7CDL - chains C and K; structure by X-ray diffraction, 1.85 A resolution.

[Chain C]
Molecule: Methanol dehydrogenase protein, large subunit
From: Methylococcus capsulatus (strain ATCC 33009 / NCIMB 11132 / Bath)
Reference sequence: Q60AR6 (Q60AR6_METCA); residues 29-601 here = UniProt positions 29-601
Sequence (573 residues; numbered 29 to 601; the number before each row is that of its first residue):
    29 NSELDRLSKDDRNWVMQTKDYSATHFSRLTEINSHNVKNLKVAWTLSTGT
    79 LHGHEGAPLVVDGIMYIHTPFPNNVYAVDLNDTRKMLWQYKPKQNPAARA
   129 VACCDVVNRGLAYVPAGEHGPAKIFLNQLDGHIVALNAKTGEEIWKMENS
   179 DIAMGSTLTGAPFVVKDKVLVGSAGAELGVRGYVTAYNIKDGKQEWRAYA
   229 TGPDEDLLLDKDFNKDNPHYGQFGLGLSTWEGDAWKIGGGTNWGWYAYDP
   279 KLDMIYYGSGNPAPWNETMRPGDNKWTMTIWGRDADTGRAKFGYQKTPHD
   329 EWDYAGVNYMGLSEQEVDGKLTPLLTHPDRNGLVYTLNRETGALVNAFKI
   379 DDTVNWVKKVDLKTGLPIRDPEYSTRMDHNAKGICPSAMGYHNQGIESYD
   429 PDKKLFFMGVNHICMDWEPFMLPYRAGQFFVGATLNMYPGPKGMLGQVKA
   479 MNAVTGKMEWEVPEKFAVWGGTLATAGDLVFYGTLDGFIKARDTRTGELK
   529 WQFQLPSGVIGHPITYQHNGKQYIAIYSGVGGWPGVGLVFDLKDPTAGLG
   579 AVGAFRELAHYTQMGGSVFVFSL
Cystine bridges: C413-C442
Ion coordination: Ca2+: E205, N289, D331 (together with pyrroloquinoline quinone)
Residues lining bound ligands: pyrroloquinoline quinone (PQQ): E83, C131, C132, V135, R137, T187, A202, G203, A204, E205, T269, W271, N289, D331, A333, R358, A416, N421, Q422, W497, G560, W561, P562

[Chain K]
Molecule: Methanol dehydrogenase [cytochrome c] subunit 2
From: Methylococcus capsulatus (strain ATCC 33009 / NCIMB 11132 / Bath)
Notes: EC 1.1.2.7
Reference sequence: Q60AR3 (Q60AR3_METCA); numbering as in UniProt (aligned over 23-94)
Sequence (72 residues; each row starts with the number of its first residue):
    23 YDGTHCKAPGNCWEPKPGYPDKVAGSKYDPKHDPNELNKQAESIKAMEAR
    73 NQKRVENYAKTGKFVYKVEDIK
Not modelled in the structure: 94
Cystine bridges: C28-C34

[How chain C and chain K interact]
Pairs across the interface - 93 pairs, chain C then chain K:
  H160(C) - Y88(K)  hydrogen bond
  I172(C) - Y80(K)
  I172(C) - F86(K)
  W173(C) - F86(K)  hydrophobic
  K174(C) - R76(K)
  K174(C) - F86(K)
  K174(C) - Y88(K)
  M175(C) - N73(K)
  M175(C) - V77(K)  hydrophobic
  M175(C) - F86(K)  hydrophobic
  E176(C) - M69(K)
  E176(C) - R72(K)  salt bridge
  E176(C) - N73(K)  hydrogen bond (backbone-side chain)
  E176(C) - R76(K)  salt bridge
  E176(C) - Y88(K)
  N177(C) - M69(K)
  S178(C) - M69(K)
  D179(C) - S65(K)  hydrogen bond
  D179(C) - M69(K)
  M182(C) - K61(K)
  M182(C) - Q62(K)
  M182(C) - S65(K)
  G207(C) - Q62(K)  hydrogen bond (backbone-side chain)
  V208(C) - Q62(K)
  R209(C) - Q62(K)  hydrogen bond (backbone-side chain)
  Y211(C) - I66(K)  hydrophobic
  K218(C) - Y80(K)
  D219(C) - V77(K)
  D219(C) - Y80(K)
  K221(C) - V77(K)
  Q222(C) - E70(K)  hydrogen bond
  R225(C) - I66(K)
  R225(C) - E70(K)  salt bridge
  Y227(C) - I66(K)
  P246(C) - P31(K)
  H247(C) - G32(K)
  Y248(C) - G32(K)
  G249(C) - P31(K)
  G249(C) - G32(K)
  L253(C) - P31(K)
  L253(C) - G32(K)
  S256(C) - N33(K)
  T257(C) - G32(K)
  E259(C) - K44(K)
  E259(C) - V45(K)  hydrogen bond (side chain-backbone)
  E259(C) - A46(K)  hydrogen bond (side chain-backbone)
  D261(C) - L59(K)
  K264(C) - L59(K)
  K264(C) - N60(K)  hydrogen bond
  K264(C) - Q62(K)  hydrogen bond (backbone-side chain)
  I265(C) - H54(K)
  I265(C) - L59(K)  hydrophobic
  I265(C) - Q62(K)
  E295(C) - K38(K)  salt bridge
  T296(C) - V45(K)
  T296(C) - Y50(K)
  M297(C) - P52(K)  hydrophobic
  P299(C) - W35(K)  hydrophobic
  P299(C) - V45(K)
  G300(C) - W35(K)
  D301(C) - G32(K)
  D301(C) - N33(K)
  D301(C) - C34(K)  hydrogen bond (side chain-backbone)
  D301(C) - W35(K)  hydrogen bond (side chain-backbone)
  K303(C) - G32(K)  hydrogen bond (side chain-backbone)
  H327(C) - Y23(K)
  H327(C) - W35(K)
  E329(C) - Y23(K)
  E329(C) - K38(K)  salt bridge
  L394(C) - G25(K)
  L394(C) - C28(K)  hydrophobic
  L394(C) - C34(K)  hydrophobic
  P395(C) - D24(K)
  I396(C) - D24(K)
  I396(C) - T26(K)
  R397(C) - Y23(K)  hydrogen bond
  R397(C) - D24(K)  hydrogen bond (backbone-backbone)
  R397(C) - G25(K)
  S402(C) - K38(K)
  T403(C) - K38(K)
  R404(C) - K38(K)
  R404(C) - Y41(K)  hydrogen bond
  M405(C) - Y41(K)  hydrogen bond (backbone-side chain)
  M405(C) - Y50(K)  hydrophobic
  D406(C) - Y50(K)  hydrogen bond
  M449(C) - Y50(K)
  M449(C) - D51(K)
  Y452(C) - H54(K)
  Y452(C) - E58(K)
  Y452(C) - Q62(K)
  R453(C) - E58(K)
  A454(C) - E58(K)  hydrogen bond (backbone-side chain)
  F458(C) - H54(K)
Also at the interface, not in a pair above, chain C (59 interface residues in all): E171, Y215, G220, P326, P399
Also at the interface, not in a pair above, chain K (36 interface residues in all): D43

[Summary]
59 residues of chain C face 36 of chain K across their interface, with 19 hydrogen bonds and 5 salt bridges.
Among the polar pairs are E176(C)-R72(K), E176(C)-R76(K) and R225(C)-E70(K). Bound to chain C:
pyrroloquinoline quinone. E205(C), N289(C) and D331(C) form the Ca2+ site.
Chain C is Methanol dehydrogenase protein, large subunit and chain K is Methanol dehydrogenase [cytochrome c]
subunit 2, both from Methylococcus capsulatus (strain ATCC 33009 / NCIMB 11132 / Bath); the structure,
holo-methanol dehydrogenase (MDH) with Cys131-Cys132 reduced from Methylococcus capsulatus (Bath), was
determined by X-ray diffraction, deposited together with 7CED and 7CFX.
